9HB8 - chains A and B; structure by X-ray diffraction, 2.90 A resolution.

Chain A (and B):
Molecule: Tryptophan 5-hydroxylase 2
From: Homo sapiens
Notes: EC 1.14.16.4; chain B of this document is another copy of the same molecule, construct and numbering; everything in this record applies to it too
Reference sequence: Q8IWU9 (TPH2_HUMAN); residues 148-490 here = UniProt positions 148-490
Chain sequence (372 residues; numbered 119 to 490; the number before each row is that of its first residue):
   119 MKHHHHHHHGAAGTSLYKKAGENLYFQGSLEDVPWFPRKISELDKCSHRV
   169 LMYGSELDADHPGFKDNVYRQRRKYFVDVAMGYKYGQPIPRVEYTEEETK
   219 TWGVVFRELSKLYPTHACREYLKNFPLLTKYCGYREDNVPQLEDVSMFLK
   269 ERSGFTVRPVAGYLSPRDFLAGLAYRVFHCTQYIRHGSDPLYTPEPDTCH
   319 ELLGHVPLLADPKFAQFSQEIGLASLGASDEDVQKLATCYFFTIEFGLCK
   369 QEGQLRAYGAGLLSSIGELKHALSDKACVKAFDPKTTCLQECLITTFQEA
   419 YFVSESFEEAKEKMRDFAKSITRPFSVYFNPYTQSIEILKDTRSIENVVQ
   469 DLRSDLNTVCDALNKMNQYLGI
Unresolved in the structure: 119-148 (chain B: 119-147, 172-173, 181-183, 305, 394-395, 418)
Construct notes: initiating methionine (119); expression tag (120-147)
Metal / ion sites: Fe ion: His318, His323, Glu363 (together with KM-06-098)
Ligand contacts: KM-06-098 (UVU; 3-ethyl-8-[(2-methylimidazo[2,1-b][1,3]thiazol-6-yl)methyl]-7-[[4-(1-methylpyrazol-3-yl)phenyl]methyl]purine-2,6-dione): Met170, Tyr171, Gly172, Glu174, Arg191, Gly280, Tyr281, Leu282, Ser283, Pro284, Phe287, Thr299, Tyr301, Thr311, Pro312, Glu313, Pro314, His318, His323, Ala355, Tyr358, Glu363

How chain A and chain B interact:
Pairs across the interface (94; chain A residue first):
  Lys157(A) - Glu269(B)  salt bridge
  Lys268(A) - Tyr450(B)
  Lys268(A) - Thr451(B)
  Lys268(A) - Gln452(B)
  Glu269(A) - Lys157(B)  salt bridge
  Glu269(A) - Thr451(B)
  Arg270(A) - Thr451(B)
  Ser271(A) - Thr451(B)
  Gly272(A) - Tyr450(B)
  Gly272(A) - Thr451(B)
  Arg294(A) - Tyr450(B)
  Lys331(A) - Asn465(B)  hydrogen bond
  Gln334(A) - Asp469(B)  hydrogen bond
  Gln337(A) - Tyr450(B)
  Lys429(A) - Ser472(B)
  Arg433(A) - Ser472(B)  hydrogen bond (side chain-backbone)
  Arg433(A) - Asp473(B)  salt bridge
  Arg433(A) - Asn475(B)
  Arg433(A) - Thr476(B)  hydrogen bond
  Lys437(A) - Asn475(B)  hydrogen bond
  Lys437(A) - Asp479(B)
  Lys437(A) - Lys483(B)  hydrogen bond (backbone-side chain)
  Ile439(A) - Lys483(B)  hydrogen bond (backbone-side chain)
  Thr440(A) - Tyr487(B)
  Arg441(A) - Lys483(B)
  Arg441(A) - Tyr487(B)  hydrogen bond (backbone-side chain)
  Pro442(A) - Tyr487(B)
  Phe443(A) - Lys483(B)
  Ser444(A) - Asp479(B)  hydrogen bond
  Ser444(A) - Ala480(B)  hydrogen bond (side chain-backbone)
  Ser444(A) - Lys483(B)
  Val445(A) - Thr476(B)
  Tyr446(A) - Asp473(B)  hydrogen bond
  Phe447(A) - Tyr450(B)
  Pro449(A) - Pro449(B)  hydrophobic
  Pro449(A) - Tyr450(B)
  Tyr450(A) - Lys268(B)
  Tyr450(A) - Gly272(B)
  Tyr450(A) - Arg294(B)
  Tyr450(A) - Gln337(B)
  Tyr450(A) - Phe447(B)
  Tyr450(A) - Pro449(B)
  Thr451(A) - Lys268(B)
  Thr451(A) - Glu269(B)
  Thr451(A) - Arg270(B)
  Thr451(A) - Ser271(B)
  Thr451(A) - Gly272(B)
  Gln452(A) - Lys268(B)
  Leu457(A) - Thr476(B)
  Leu457(A) - Ala480(B)  hydrophobic
  Lys458(A) - Met484(B)
  Lys458(A) - Tyr487(B)
  Lys458(A) - Leu488(B)
  Asp459(A) - Met484(B)
  Ile463(A) - Val477(B)  hydrophobic
  Ile463(A) - Ala480(B)  hydrophobic
  Ile463(A) - Leu481(B)  hydrophobic
  Ile463(A) - Met484(B)  hydrophobic
  Val466(A) - Val477(B)  hydrophobic
  Val467(A) - Val477(B)  hydrophobic
  Asp469(A) - Gln334(B)  hydrogen bond
  Leu470(A) - Leu470(B)  hydrophobic
  Leu470(A) - Asp473(B)
  Leu470(A) - Leu474(B)  hydrophobic
  Ser472(A) - Lys429(B)  hydrogen bond
  Ser472(A) - Arg433(B)  hydrogen bond (backbone-side chain)
  Asp473(A) - Arg433(B)  salt bridge
  Asp473(A) - Tyr446(B)  hydrogen bond
  Asp473(A) - Leu470(B)
  Leu474(A) - Leu470(B)  hydrophobic
  Asn475(A) - Asp434(B)  hydrogen bond
  Asn475(A) - Lys437(B)  hydrogen bond
  Thr476(A) - Arg433(B)  hydrogen bond
  Thr476(A) - Ser444(B)
  Thr476(A) - Val445(B)
  Thr476(A) - Leu457(B)
  Val477(A) - Ile463(B)  hydrophobic
  Val477(A) - Val466(B)  hydrophobic
  Asp479(A) - Lys437(B)
  Asp479(A) - Ser444(B)  hydrogen bond
  Ala480(A) - Ser444(B)
  Ala480(A) - Leu457(B)  hydrophobic
  Ala480(A) - Ile463(B)  hydrophobic
  Lys483(A) - Lys437(B)  hydrogen bond (side chain-backbone)
  Lys483(A) - Ile439(B)
  Lys483(A) - Arg441(B)
  Lys483(A) - Phe443(B)
  Met484(A) - Lys458(B)
  Met484(A) - Asp459(B)
  Met484(A) - Ile463(B)  hydrophobic
  Tyr487(A) - Thr440(B)
  Tyr487(A) - Arg441(B)  hydrogen bond (side chain-backbone)
  Tyr487(A) - Pro442(B)
  Leu488(A) - Lys458(B)
Interface residues without a listed pair, chain A (53 interface residues in all): Ser159, Glu430, Asp434, Thr460, Asn465, Cys478, Leu481
Interface residues without a listed pair, chain B (52 interface residues in all): Ser159, Lys331, Thr460, Val467, Arg471

In short:
The interface between chain A and chain B involves 53 residues on one side and 52 on the other, with 21
hydrogen bonds and 4 salt bridges. Polar contacts include Lys157(A)-Glu269(B), Arg433(A)-Asp473(B) and
Lys331(A)-Asn465(B). Chain A binds KM-06-098.
Both chains are Tryptophan 5-hydroxylase 2 (Homo sapiens). Entry 9HB8 (Crystal structure of human tryptophan
hydroxylase 2 in complex with inhibitor KM-06-098) was determined by X-ray diffraction, deposited together
with 9HB7 and 9HE3.
